7SVU - chains A and G of the 24 polymer chains in the assembly; structure by electron microscopy, 3.50 A resolution.

Chain A (and G):
Name: TnsC
Source organism: [Scytonema hofmanni] UTEX 2349
Notes: chain G of this document is another copy of the same molecule, construct and numbering; everything in this record applies to it too
Sequence (276 residues; numbered 1 to 276; the number before each row is that of its first residue):
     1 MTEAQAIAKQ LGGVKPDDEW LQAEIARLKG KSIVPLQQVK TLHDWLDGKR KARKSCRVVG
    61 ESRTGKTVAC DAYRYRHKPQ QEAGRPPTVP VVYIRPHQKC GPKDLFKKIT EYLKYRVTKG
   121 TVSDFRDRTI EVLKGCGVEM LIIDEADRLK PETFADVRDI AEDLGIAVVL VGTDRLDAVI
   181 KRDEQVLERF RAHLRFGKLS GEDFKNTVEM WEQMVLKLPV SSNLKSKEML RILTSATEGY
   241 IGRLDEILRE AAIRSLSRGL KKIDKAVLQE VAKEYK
Disordered / not traced: 1-18, 276
Residues lining bound ligands: ATP (adenosine-5'-triphosphate): Lys31, Ser32, Ile33, Val34, Leu36, Val39, Glu61, Ser62, Arg63, Thr64, Gly65, Lys66, Thr67, Val68, Thr173, Trp211, Ile241, Gly242, Asp245
From the paper describing this entry:
  - binding site for the 28-nt DNA strand: Lys103, Thr121

How chain A and chain G interact:
Contacting residue pairs (8; chain A residue first):
  Ala83(A) with Thr41(G)
  Gly84(A) with Arg195(G)
  Tyr115(A) with Asp174(G); Arg195(G)
  Arg116(A) with Asp174(G), hydrogen bond (backbone-side chain); Tyr240(G)
  Arg128(A) with Lys181(G)
  Glu131(A) with Lys181(G), salt bridge
Also at the interface, not in a pair above, chain A (8 interface residues in all): Pro86, Thr118
Also at the interface, not in a pair above, chain G (10 interface residues in all): Gln38, Arg175, Asp177, Ala178, Leu194

Summary:
Chain A and chain G form an interface of 8 and 10 residues respectively; the contacts include 1 hydrogen bond
and 1 salt bridge. Polar contacts include Glu131(A)-Lys181(G) and Arg116(A)-Asp174(G). Ligands of chain A:
ATP. From the paper: a binding site for the 28-nt DNA strand at Lys103(A) and Thr121(A).
Chain A and chain G are both TnsC ([Scytonema hofmanni] UTEX 2349); the structure, TnsBctd-TnsC-TniQ complex,
was determined by electron microscopy together with 8EA3 and 8EA4 from the same study.
